PDB entry 6XL9 | electron microscopy, 2.50 A resolution | chains T and H of the 10 polymer chains in the assembly

== Chain T ==
Molecule: synthetic template strand DNA
Sequence (54 nucleotides; row label = number of the first residue in the row):
     1 CGCCGCGTCA GACTCGTAGG AATCTAAACC CTCCCCTTAG GGGAGGGTCA AGGC

== Chain H ==
Name: MerR family transcriptional regulator EcmrR
Organism: Escherichia coli O157:H7
Chain sequence (268 residues; row label = number of the first residue in the row):
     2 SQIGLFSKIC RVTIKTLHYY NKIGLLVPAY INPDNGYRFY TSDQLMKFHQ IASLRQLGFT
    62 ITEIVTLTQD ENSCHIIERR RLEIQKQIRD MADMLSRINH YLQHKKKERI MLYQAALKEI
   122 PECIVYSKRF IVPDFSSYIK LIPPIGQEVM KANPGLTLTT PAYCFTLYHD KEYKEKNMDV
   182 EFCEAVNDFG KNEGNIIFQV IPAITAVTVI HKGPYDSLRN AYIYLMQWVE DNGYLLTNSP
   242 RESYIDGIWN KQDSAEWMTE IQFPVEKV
Residues lining bound ligands: tetraphenylantimonium ion (118): Tyr127, Ile143, Pro144, Gly147, Cys165, Phe183, Glu185, Tyr245, Trp250

== Chain T / chain H interface ==
Residue-residue contacts - 15 pairs, chain T then chain H:
  DA39(T) - Tyr20(H)  base contact
  DA39(T) - Arg56(H)  sugar contact
  DA39(T) - Thr61(H)  phosphate contact
  DA39(T) - Ile62(H)  hydrogen bond to the phosphate
  DG40(T) - Thr17(H)  sugar contact
  DG40(T) - Tyr20(H)  phosphate contact
  DG40(T) - Tyr21(H)  phosphate contact
  DG40(T) - Arg56(H)  salt bridge to the phosphate
  DG41(T) - Thr14(H)  hydrogen bond to the phosphate
  DG41(T) - Lys16(H)  phosphate contact
  DG42(T) - Lys16(H)  hydrogen bond to the base
  DG43(T) - Lys16(H)  hydrogen bond to the base
  DG47(T) - Tyr38(H)  hydrogen bond to the base
  DT48(T) - Asn36(H)  phosphate contact
  DC49(T) - Asn36(H)  hydrogen bond to the phosphate

== Summary ==
Chain T and chain H form an interface of 8 and 10 residues respectively; the contacts include 6 hydrogen bonds
and 1 salt bridge. Among the polar pairs are DG42(T)-Lys16(H), DG43(T)-Lys16(H) and DG47(T)-Tyr38(H). Chain H
binds tetraphenylantimonium ion.
Here chain T is synthetic template strand DNA and chain H is MerR family transcriptional regulator EcmrR
(Escherichia coli O157:H7). Entry 6XL9 (Cryo-EM structure of EcmrR-RNAP-promoter initial transcribing complex
with 3-nt RNA transcript (EcmrR-RPitc-3nt)) was determined by electron microscopy, deposited together with
6XL5, 6XL6, 6XLA, 6XLJ, 6XLK, 6XLL, 6XLM and 6XLN.
